8TSI - chains F and G of the 12 polymer chains in the assembly; structure by electron microscopy, 4.40 A resolution (low resolution: residue-level contacts below are approximate; hydrogen-bond / salt-bridge calls are withheld).

== Chain F (and G) ==
Molecule: Capsular biosynthesis protein
From: Caldimonas thermodepolymerans
Notes: chain G of this document is another copy of the same molecule, construct and numbering; everything in this record applies to it too
UniProtKB: A0A2S5T4A0 (A0A2S5T4A0_9BURK); residues 3-371 here correspond to UniProt positions 2-370 (UniProt number = residue number - 1)
Sequence (390 residues; row label = number of the first residue in the row; numbers below 1 keep their minus sign (Met-2 is residue -2)):
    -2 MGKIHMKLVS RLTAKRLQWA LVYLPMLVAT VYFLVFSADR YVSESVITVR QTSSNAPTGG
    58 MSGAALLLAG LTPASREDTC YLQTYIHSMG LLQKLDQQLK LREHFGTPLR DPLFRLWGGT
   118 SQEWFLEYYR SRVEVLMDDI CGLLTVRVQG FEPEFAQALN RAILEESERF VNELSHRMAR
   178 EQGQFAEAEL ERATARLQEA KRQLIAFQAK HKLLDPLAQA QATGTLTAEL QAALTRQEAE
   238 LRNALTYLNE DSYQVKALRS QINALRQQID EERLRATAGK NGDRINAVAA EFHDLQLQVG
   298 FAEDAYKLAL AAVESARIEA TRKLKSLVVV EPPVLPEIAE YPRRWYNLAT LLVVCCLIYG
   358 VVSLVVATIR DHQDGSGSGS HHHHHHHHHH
Not modelled in the structure: -2 to 6, 49-71, 176-321, 371-387 (chain G: -2 to 10, 50-70, 176-319, 372-387)
Sequence notes: initiating methionine (-2); expression tag (-1 to 2, 372-387); conflict Cys77 (Leu76 in A0A2S5T4A0), Cys138 (Ser137 in A0A2S5T4A0)

== Interface between chain F and chain G ==
Cross-chain cystine bridges: Cys138(F)-Cys77(G)
Contacting residue pairs - 20 pairs, chain F then chain G:
  Thr45(F) - Tyr78(G)
  Arg47(F) - Ala71(G)
  Arg47(F) - Glu74(G)
  Arg47(F) - Asp75(G)
  Arg47(F) - Tyr78(G)
  Cys138(F) - Glu74(G)
  Cys138(F) - Cys77(G)  disulfide
  Leu140(F) - Tyr78(G)
  Leu140(F) - Thr81(G)
  Val325(F) - Leu171(G)
  Val325(F) - Met175(G)
  Val327(F) - Thr81(G)
  Val327(F) - Tyr82(G)
  Glu328(F) - Ser85(G)
  Val331(F) - Met86(G)
  Leu332(F) - Gln119(G)
  Glu334(F) - Gln119(G)
  Ile335(F) - Ser118(G)
  Ile335(F) - Glu120(G)
  Glu337(F) - Glu120(G)
Interface residues without a listed pair, chain F (16 interface residues in all): Val43, Ile137, Val326, Pro333
Interface residues without a listed pair, chain G (16 interface residues in all): Phe167, Arg174

== Overview ==
The chain F/chain G interface involves 16 residues from each chain; the contacts include 1 disulfide bond.
Chain F and chain G are both Capsular biosynthesis protein (Caldimonas thermodepolymerans); the structure, S.
thermodepolymerans KpsMT-KpsE in complex with ADP:AlF4-, was determined by electron microscopy, deposited
together with 8TSH, 8TSL, 8TSW, 8TT3 and 8TUN.
